PDB entry 6J4Y | electron microscopy, 4.30 A resolution (low resolution: residue-level contacts below are approximate; hydrogen-bond / salt-bridge calls are withheld) | chains N and e of the 26 polymer chains in the assembly

[Chain N]
Molecule: 198-nt DNA strand
Sequence (198 nucleotides; each row starts with the number of its first residue; numbers below 1 keep their minus sign (DG-125 is residue -125)):
  -125 GCTTACGTCA GTCTGGCCAT CTTTGTGTTT GGTGTGTTTG GGTGGTGGCC GTTTTCGTTG
   -65 TTTTTTTCTG TCTCGTGCCT GGTGTCTTGG GTGTAATCCC CTTGGCGGTT AAAACGCGGG
    -5 GGACAGCGCG TACGTGCGTT TAAGCGGTGC TAGAGCTGTC TACGACCAAT TGAGCGGCCT
    55 CGGCACCGGG ATTCTGAT
Unresolved in the structure: -125 to -55, -36 to -32

[Chain e]
Name: Histone H3.3
Source organism: Homo sapiens
Reference sequence: P84243 (H33_HUMAN); residues 0-135 here correspond to UniProt positions 1-136 (UniProt number = residue number + 1)
Amino-acid sequence (139 residues; row label = number of the first residue in the row; numbers below 1 keep their minus sign (Gly-3 is residue -3)):
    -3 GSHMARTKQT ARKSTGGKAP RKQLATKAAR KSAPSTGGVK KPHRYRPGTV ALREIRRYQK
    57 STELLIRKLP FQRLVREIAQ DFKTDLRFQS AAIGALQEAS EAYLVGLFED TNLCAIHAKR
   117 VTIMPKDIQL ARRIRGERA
Unresolved in the structure: -3 to 38
Sequence notes: expression tag (-3 to -1)

[Interface between chain N and chain e]
Residue-residue contacts - 14 pairs, chain N then chain e:
  DA-14(N) - Arg63(e)
  DA-13(N) - Arg63(e)
  DG-8(N) - Arg40(e)
  DG-5(N) - Arg42(e)
  DG-5(N) - Pro43(e)
  DG-4(N) - Thr118(e)
  DA-3(N) - Val117(e)
  DA-3(N) - Thr118(e)
  DC-2(N) - Arg116(e)
  DC-2(N) - Met120(e)
  DT69(N) - Thr45(e)
  DG70(N) - Arg42(e)
  DG70(N) - Thr45(e)
  DA71(N) - Arg42(e)
Also at the interface, not in a pair above, chain e (10 interface residues in all): His39

[In short]
The chain N/chain e interface involves 10 residues from each chain.
Here chain N is a 198-nt DNA strand and chain e is Histone H3.3 (Homo sapiens). Entry 6J4Y (RNA polymerase II
elongation complex bound with Elf1 and Spt4/5, stalled at SHL(-1) of the nucleosome ...) was determined by
electron microscopy, deposited together with 6IR9, 6J4W, 6J4X, 6J4Z, 6J50 and 6J51.
